Entry 2ZL3 (X-ray diffraction, 2.81 A resolution); this record covers chains F and M of the 14 polymer chains in the assembly.

Chain F (and M):
Name: ATP-dependent Clp protease proteolytic subunit
Organism: Helicobacter pylori
Notes: EC 3.4.21.92; chain M of this document is another copy of the same molecule, construct and numbering; everything in this record applies to it too
UniProtKB: P56156 (CLPP_HELPY); numbering as in UniProt (aligned over 1-196)
Chain sequence (196 residues; numbered 1 to 196; the number before each row is that of its first residue):
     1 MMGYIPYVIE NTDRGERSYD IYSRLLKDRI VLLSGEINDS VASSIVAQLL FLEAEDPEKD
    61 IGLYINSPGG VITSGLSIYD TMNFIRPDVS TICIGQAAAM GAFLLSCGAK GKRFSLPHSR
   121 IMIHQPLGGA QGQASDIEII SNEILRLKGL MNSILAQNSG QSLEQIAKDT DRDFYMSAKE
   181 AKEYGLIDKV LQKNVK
Not modelled in the structure: 1-19, 193-196
Sequence notes: engineered mutation A99 (Ser in P56156)
UniProt features mapped onto this chain:
  - active site: H124

How chain F and chain M interact:
Contacting residue pairs (46; chain F residue first):
  Q125(F) - Q133(M)
  Q125(F) - A134(M)
  Q125(F) - S135(M)  hydrogen bond
  P126(F) - Q133(M)
  P126(F) - A134(M)  hydrogen bond (backbone-backbone)
  L127(F) - G132(M)
  L127(F) - Q133(M)
  G128(F) - Q131(M)
  G128(F) - G132(M)  hydrogen bond (backbone-backbone)
  G128(F) - I137(M)
  G129(F) - A130(M)
  G129(F) - Q131(M)
  G129(F) - I137(M)
  A130(F) - G129(M)
  A130(F) - A130(M)  hydrogen bond (backbone-backbone)
  Q131(F) - G128(M)
  Q131(F) - G129(M)
  G132(F) - L127(M)
  G132(F) - G128(M)  hydrogen bond (backbone-backbone)
  Q133(F) - Q125(M)  hydrogen bond
  Q133(F) - P126(M)
  Q133(F) - L127(M)
  Q133(F) - D171(M)  hydrogen bond (side chain-backbone)
  A134(F) - Q125(M)
  A134(F) - P126(M)  hydrogen bond (backbone-backbone)
  A134(F) - I144(M)  hydrophobic
  A134(F) - K148(M)
  S135(F) - Q125(M)  hydrogen bond
  S135(F) - K148(M)  hydrogen bond
  S135(F) - D171(M)
  I137(F) - G128(M)
  I137(F) - G129(M)
  I137(F) - S141(M)
  E138(F) - S141(M)
  E138(F) - L145(M)
  S141(F) - I137(M)
  S141(F) - E138(M)
  S141(F) - S141(M)
  I144(F) - I137(M)  hydrophobic
  L145(F) - A134(M)  hydrophobic
  L145(F) - E138(M)
  K148(F) - A134(M)
  K148(F) - S135(M)  hydrogen bond
  D171(F) - Q133(M)  hydrogen bond (backbone-side chain)
  D171(F) - S135(M)
  R172(F) - Q133(M)
Interface residues without a listed pair, chain M (19 interface residues in all): R172

In short:
The chain F/chain M interface involves 19 residues from each chain, with 12 hydrogen bonds. Among the polar
pairs are Q125(F)-S135(M), Q133(F)-Q125(M) and Q133(F)-D171(M). UniProt lists active-site residue H124(F) on
chain F.
Both chains are ATP-dependent Clp protease proteolytic subunit (Helicobacter pylori). Entry 2ZL3 (Crystal
structure of H.pylori ClpP S99A) was determined by X-ray diffraction together with 2ZL0, 2ZL2 and 2ZL4 from
the same study.
